PDB entry 3ZMS | X-ray diffraction, 2.96 A resolution | chains A and C of the 3 polymer chains in the assembly

# Chain A
Name: Lysine-specific histone demethylase 1A
Source organism: Homo sapiens
Notes: EC 1.-.-.-
UniProt: O60341 (KDM1A_HUMAN); aligned to UniProt positions 1-872 over residues -19 to 852 (the alignment contains insertions or deletions, so no single offset holds)
Amino-acid sequence (872 residues; numbered -19 to 852; the number before each row is that of its first residue; numbers below 1 keep their minus sign (Met-19 is residue -19)):
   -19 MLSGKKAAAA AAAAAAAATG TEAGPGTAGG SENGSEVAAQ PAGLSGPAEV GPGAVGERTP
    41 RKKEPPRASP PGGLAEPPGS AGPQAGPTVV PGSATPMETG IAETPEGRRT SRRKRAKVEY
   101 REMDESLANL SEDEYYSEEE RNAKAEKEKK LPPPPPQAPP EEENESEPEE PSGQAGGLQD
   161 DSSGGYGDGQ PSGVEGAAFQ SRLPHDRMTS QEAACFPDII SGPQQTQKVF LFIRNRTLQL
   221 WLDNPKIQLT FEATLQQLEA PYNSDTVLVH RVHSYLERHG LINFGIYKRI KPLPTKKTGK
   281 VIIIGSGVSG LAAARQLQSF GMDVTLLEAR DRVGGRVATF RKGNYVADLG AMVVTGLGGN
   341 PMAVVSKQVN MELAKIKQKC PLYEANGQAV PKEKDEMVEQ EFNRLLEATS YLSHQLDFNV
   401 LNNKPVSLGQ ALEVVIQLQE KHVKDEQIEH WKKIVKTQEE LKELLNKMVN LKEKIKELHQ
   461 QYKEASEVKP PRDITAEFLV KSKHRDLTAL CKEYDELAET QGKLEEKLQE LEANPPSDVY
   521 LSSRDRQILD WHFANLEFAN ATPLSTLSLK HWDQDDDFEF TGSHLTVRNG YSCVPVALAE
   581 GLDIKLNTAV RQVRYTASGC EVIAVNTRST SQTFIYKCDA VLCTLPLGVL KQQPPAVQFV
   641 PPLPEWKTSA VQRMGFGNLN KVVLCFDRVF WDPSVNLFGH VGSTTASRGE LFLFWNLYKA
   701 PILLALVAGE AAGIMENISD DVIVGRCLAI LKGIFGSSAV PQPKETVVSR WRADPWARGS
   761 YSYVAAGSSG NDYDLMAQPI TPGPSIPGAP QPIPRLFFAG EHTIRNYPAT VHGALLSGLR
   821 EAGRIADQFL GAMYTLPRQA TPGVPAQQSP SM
Not modelled in the structure: -19 to 171, 837-852
Sequence notes: conflict Pro171 (Ala191 in O60341)
Ligand contacts: FAD (flavin-adenine dinucleotide): Ile284, Gly285, Ser286, Gly287, Val288, Ser289, Gly290, Leu307, Glu308, Ala309, Arg310, Gly314, Gly315, Arg316, Val317, Leu329, Gly330, Ala331, Met332, Val333, Thr588, Ala589, Val590, Thr624, Leu625, Pro626, Val629, Val637, Leu659, Lys661, Trp751, Trp756, Ser760, Tyr761, Gly800, Glu801, Ala809, Thr810, Val811, His812, Ala814

# Chain C
Name: Insulinoma-associated protein 1
Source organism: Homo sapiens
UniProt: Q01101 (INSM1_HUMAN); residues 1-509 here correspond to UniProt positions 2-510 (UniProt number = residue number + 1)
Amino-acid sequence (509 residues; numbered 1 to 509; the number before each row is that of its first residue):
     1 PRGFLVKRSK KSTPVSYRVR GGEDGDRALL LSPSCGGARA EPPAPSPVPG PLPPPPPAER
    61 AHAALAAALA CAPGPQPPPQ GPRAAHFGNP EAAHPAPLYS PTRPVSREHE KHKYFERSFN
   121 LGSPVSAESF PTPAALLGGG GGGGASGAGG GGTCGGDPLL FAPAELKMGT AFSAGAEAAR
   181 GPGPGPPLPP AAALRPPGKR PPPPTAAEPP AKAVKAPGAK KPKAIRKLHF EDEVTTSPVL
   241 GLKIKEGPVE APRGRAGGAA RPLGEFICQL CKEEYADPFA LAQHKCSRIV RVEYRCPECA
   301 KVFSCPANLA SHRRWHKPRP APAAARAPEP EAAARAEARE APGGGSDRDT PSPGGVSESG
   361 SEDGLYECHH CAKKFRRQAY LRKHLLAHHQ ALQAKGAPLA PPAEDLLALY PGPDEKAPQE
   421 AAGDGEGAGV LGLSASAECH LCPVCGESFA SKGAQERHLR LLHAAQVFPC KYCPATFYSS
   481 PGLTRHINKC HPSENRQVIL LQVPVRPAC
Not modelled in the structure: 9-509
Curated features (UniProtKB/Swiss-Prot):
  - zinc finger: Phe266 to Cys286 (C2H2-type 1), Tyr294 to His316 (C2H2-type 2), Tyr366 to His388 (C2H2-type 3), His440 to His463 (C2H2-type 4), Phe468 to His491 (C2H2-type 5)
  - region: Pro1 to Val6 (Required and sufficient for interaction with KDM1A), Pro42 to Pro57 (Necessary for interaction with CCND1)

# How chain A and chain C interact
Residue-residue contacts - 27 pairs, chain A then chain C:
  Thr335(A) with Phe4(C)
  Gln358(A) with Lys7(C); Arg8(C), hydrogen bond (side chain-backbone)
  Cys360(A) with Lys7(C)
  Asp375(A) with Lys7(C), salt bridge
  Glu379(A) with Lys7(C), salt bridge
  Trp531(A) with Lys7(C)
  Asn535(A) with Leu5(C); Val6(C), hydrogen bond (side chain-backbone)
  Leu536(A) with Leu5(C)
  Phe538(A) with Phe4(C); Val6(C), hydrophobic
  Ala539(A) with Pro1(C); Phe4(C); Leu5(C)
  Asn540(A) with Pro1(C)
  Trp552(A) with Arg2(C)
  Asp553(A) with Arg2(C), salt bridge
  Asp555(A) with Pro1(C)
  Asp556(A) with Arg2(C), salt bridge
  His564(A) with Gly3(C), hydrogen bond (side chain-backbone)
  Leu677(A) with Val6(C), hydrophobic
  Leu693(A) with Val6(C), hydrophobic
  Tyr761(A) with Phe4(C)
  Pro808(A) with Pro1(C)
  Ala809(A) with Pro1(C); Phe4(C)
Other interface residues (no listed pair), chain A (26 interface residues in all): Leu362, Leu386, Glu559, Trp695, Thr810

# In short
Chain A and chain C form an interface of 26 and 8 residues respectively; the contacts include 3 hydrogen bonds
and 4 salt bridges. Polar pairs include Asp375(A)-Lys7(C), Glu379(A)-Lys7(C) and Asp553(A)-Arg2(C). Chain A
binds flavin-adenine dinucleotide.
Here chain A is Lysine-specific histone demethylase 1A and chain C is Insulinoma-associated protein 1, both
from Homo sapiens. Entry 3ZMS (LSD1-CoREST in complex with INSM1 peptide) was determined by X-ray diffraction
(same publication as 3ZMT, 3ZMU, 3ZMV, 3ZMZ, 3ZN0 and 3ZN1).
